PDB entry 3QWQ | X-ray diffraction, 2.75 A resolution | chains A and B

[Chain A]
Name: Epidermal growth factor receptor
Source organism: Homo sapiens
Notes: EC 2.7.10.1; fragment: ectodomain
UniProtKB: P00533 (EGFR_HUMAN); residues -23 to 618 here correspond to UniProt positions 1-642 (UniProt number = residue number + 24)
Sequence (648 residues; row label = number of the first residue in the row; numbers below 1 keep their minus sign (Met-23 is residue -23)):
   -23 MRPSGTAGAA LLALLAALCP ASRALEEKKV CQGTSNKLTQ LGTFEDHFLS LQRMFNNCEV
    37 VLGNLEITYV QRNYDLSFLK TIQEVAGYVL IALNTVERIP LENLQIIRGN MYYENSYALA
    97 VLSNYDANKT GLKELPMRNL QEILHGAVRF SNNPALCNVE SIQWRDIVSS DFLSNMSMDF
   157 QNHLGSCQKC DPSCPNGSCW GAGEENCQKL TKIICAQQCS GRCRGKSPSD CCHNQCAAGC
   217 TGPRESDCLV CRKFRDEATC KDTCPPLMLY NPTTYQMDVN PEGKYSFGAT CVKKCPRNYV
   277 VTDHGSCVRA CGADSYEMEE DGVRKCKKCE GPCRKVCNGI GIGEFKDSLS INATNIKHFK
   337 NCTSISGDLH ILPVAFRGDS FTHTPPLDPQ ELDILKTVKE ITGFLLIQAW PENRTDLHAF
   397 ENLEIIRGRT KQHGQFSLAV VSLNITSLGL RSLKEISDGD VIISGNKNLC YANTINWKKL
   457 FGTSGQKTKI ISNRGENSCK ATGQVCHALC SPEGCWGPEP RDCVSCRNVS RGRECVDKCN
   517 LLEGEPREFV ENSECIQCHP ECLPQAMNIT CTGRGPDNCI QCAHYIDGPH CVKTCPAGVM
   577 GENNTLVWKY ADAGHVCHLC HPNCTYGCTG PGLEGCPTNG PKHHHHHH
Not modelled in the structure: -23 to 1, 615-624
Construct notes: expression tag (619-624)
Curated features (UniProtKB/Swiss-Prot):
  - modified residue: Ser205 (Phosphoserine)
  - glycosylation (N-linked (GlcNAc...) asparagine): Asn32 (complex), Asn49, Asn104, Asn151, Asn172, Asn328, Asn337, Asn389, Asn420, Asn504, Asn544, Asn579, Asn599 (high mannose)
Cystine bridges: Cys7-Cys34, Cys133-Cys163, Cys166-Cys175, Cys170-Cys183, Cys191-Cys199, Cys195-Cys207, Cys208-Cys216, Cys212-Cys224, Cys227-Cys236, Cys240-Cys267, Cys271-Cys283, Cys287-Cys302, Cys305-Cys309, Cys313-Cys338, Cys446-Cys475, Cys482-Cys491, Cys486-Cys499, Cys502-Cys511, Cys515-Cys531, Cys534-Cys547, Cys538-Cys555, Cys558-Cys567, Cys571-Cys593, Cys596-Cys604, Cys600-Cys612
Glycans and other covalent adducts: glycan linked to Asn32, Asn328, Asn504; N-acetylglucosamine (NAG) linked to Asn337, Asn389, Asn420

[Chain B]
Name: Adnectin
Source organism: Homo sapiens
Sequence (114 residues; numbered -1 to 107 plus 5 insertion-coded residues; the number before each row is that of its first residue; a row labelled like 79A-79E holds insertion residues (79A, then the next letters in order); numbers below 1 keep their minus sign (Met-1 is residue -1)):
    -1 MGVSDVPRDL EVVAATPTSL LISWDSGRGS YQYYRITYGE TGGNSPVQEF TVPGPVHTAT
    59 ISGLKPGVDY TITVYAVTDH K
79A-79E PHADG
    80 PHTYHESPIS INYRTEIDKP SQHHHHHH
Not modelled in the structure: -1 to 2, 98-107

[How chain A and chain B interact]
Pairs across the interface - 25 pairs, chain A then chain B:
  Leu14(A) with Tyr31(B), hydrophobic; Asp77(B)
  Thr15(A) with Asp77(B), hydrogen bond; His78(B); His81(B)
  Gln16(A) with Gln30(B), hydrogen bond; Asp77(B), hydrogen bond (backbone-backbone); His78(B); Lys79(B), hydrogen bond (backbone-backbone)
  Leu17(A) with Lys79(B); Ala79C(B), hydrophobic
  Gly18(A) with Lys79(B), hydrogen bond (backbone-backbone)
  Tyr45(A) with Gln30(B); Tyr31(B)
  Leu69(A) with Tyr31(B), hydrophobic; Pro51(B), hydrophobic
  Ser99(A) with Thr49(B), hydrogen bond (side chain-backbone); Pro51(B)
  Tyr101(A) with Val50(B); Pro51(B)
  Asp102(A) with Val54(B)
  Ala103(A) with Val54(B)
  Arg125(A) with Glu47(B), hydrogen bond (side chain-backbone)
  Ser127(A) with Phe48(B)
  Asn128(A) with Thr49(B), hydrogen bond (side chain-backbone)
Interface residues without a listed pair, chain A (15 interface residues in all): Asn12
Interface residues without a listed pair, chain B (15 interface residues in all): Pro79A, His79B

[In short]
Chain A and chain B each contribute 15 residues to their interface, with 8 hydrogen bonds. Polar contacts
include Thr15(A)-Asp77(B), Gln16(A)-Gln30(B) and Ser99(A)-Thr49(B). Covalently linked N-acetylglucosamine: at
Asn337(A), Asn389(A) and Asn420(A).
Here chain A is Epidermal growth factor receptor and chain B is Adnectin, both from Homo sapiens. Entry 3QWQ
(Crystal structure of the extracellular domain of the epidermal growth factor receptor in complex with an ...)
was determined by X-ray diffraction together with 3QWR from the same study.
